4HE8 - chains J and N of the 7 polymer chains in the assembly; structure by X-ray diffraction, 3.30 A resolution.

# Chain J
Name: NADH-quinone oxidoreductase subunit 10
Source organism: Thermus thermophilus
Notes: EC 1.6.5.3
Reference sequence: Q56225 (NQO10_THET8); numbering as in UniProt (aligned over 1-176)
Sequence (176 residues; row label = number of the first residue in the row):
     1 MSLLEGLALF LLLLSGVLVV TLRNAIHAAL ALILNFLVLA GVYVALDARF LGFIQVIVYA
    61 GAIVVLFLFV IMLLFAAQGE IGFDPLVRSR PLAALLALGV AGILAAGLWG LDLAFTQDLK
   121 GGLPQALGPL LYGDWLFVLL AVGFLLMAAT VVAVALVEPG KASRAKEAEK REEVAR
Disordered / not traced: 161-176

# Chain N
Name: NADH-quinone oxidoreductase subunit 14
Source organism: Thermus thermophilus
Notes: EC 1.6.5.3
Reference sequence: Q56229 (NQO14_THET8); residue numbers follow UniProt; this construct covers 1-427
Sequence (427 residues; numbered 1 to 427; the number before each row is that of its first residue):
     1 MTLAILAVFS VALTLLGFVL PPQGVKRATL LGLALALASL LLTWGKPFAF GPYAVDGVSQ
    61 VFTLLALLGA LWTVGLVRSG RFEFYLLVLY AALGMHLLAS TRHLLLMLVA LEALSLPLYA
   121 LATWRRGQGL EAALKYFLLG ALAAAFFLYG AALFYGATGS LVLGAPGEGP LYALALGLLL
   181 VGLGFKAALA PFHFWTPDVY QGSPTPVVLF MATSVKAAAF AALLRVAAPP EALALLVALS
   241 VVVGNLAALA QKEAKRLLAY SSIAHAGYMA LALYTGNAQA LGFYLLTYVL ATGLAFAVLS
   301 QISPDRVPLE ALRGLYRKDP LLGLAFLVAM LSLLGLPPLA GFWGKYLAFA EAARAGAWGV
   361 LVLALVTSAV SAYYYLGLGL AVFARPEETP FRPGPPWARA AVVAAGVLLL ALGLLPGLVL
   421 PALAAGG

# Interface between chain J and chain N
Contacting residue pairs (39):
  Ile-103(J) / Leu-174(N)
  Leu-104(J) / Tyr-149(N)  hydrophobic
  Leu-104(J) / Leu-174(N)  hydrophobic
  Leu-104(J) / Leu-178(N)  hydrophobic
  Gly-107(J) / Leu-171(N)
  Gly-107(J) / Leu-174(N)
  Leu-108(J) / Leu-171(N)  hydrophobic
  Leu-111(J) / Leu-171(N)  hydrophobic
  Trp-135(J) / Leu-105(N)  hydrophobic
  Phe-137(J) / Leu-3(N)  hydrophobic
  Phe-137(J) / Pro-52(N)
  Phe-137(J) / Tyr-53(N)  hydrophobic
  Phe-137(J) / Leu-97(N)  hydrophobic
  Phe-137(J) / Leu-106(N)  hydrophobic
  Val-138(J) / Leu-105(N)  hydrophobic
  Val-138(J) / Leu-106(N)  hydrophobic
  Ala-141(J) / Leu-106(N)  hydrophobic
  Val-142(J) / Val-109(N)  hydrophobic
  Phe-144(J) / Ser-10(N)
  Phe-144(J) / Tyr-90(N)  hydrophobic
  Phe-144(J) / Leu-93(N)  hydrophobic
  Leu-145(J) / Val-109(N)
  Leu-145(J) / Glu-112(N)
  Leu-145(J) / Ala-113(N)
  Met-147(J) / Val-11(N)  hydrophobic
  Met-147(J) / Tyr-90(N)  hydrophobic
  Ala-148(J) / Tyr-90(N)  hydrophobic
  Val-151(J) / Thr-14(N)
  Val-151(J) / Leu-86(N)  hydrophobic
  Val-151(J) / Leu-87(N)  hydrophobic
  Val-151(J) / Tyr-90(N)
  Val-152(J) / Leu-87(N)  hydrophobic
  Val-152(J) / Leu-116(N)
  Val-152(J) / Pro-117(N)  hydrophobic
  Val-152(J) / Ala-120(N)  hydrophobic
  Ala-155(J) / Arg-81(N)  hydrogen bond (backbone-side chain)
  Ala-155(J) / Glu-83(N)
  Leu-156(J) / Ala-120(N)  hydrophobic
  Glu-158(J) / Arg-81(N)  salt bridge
Also at the interface, not in a pair above, chain J (22 interface residues in all): Val-100, Leu-113, Ala-149
Also at the interface, not in a pair above, chain N (31 interface residues in all): His-103, Phe-146, Leu-153, Gly-156, Leu-161, Glu-168

# In short
Chain J and chain N form an interface of 22 and 31 residues respectively, with 1 hydrogen bond and 1 salt
bridge. Polar contacts include Glu-158(J)/Arg-81(N) and Ala-155(J)/Arg-81(N).
Chain J is NADH-quinone oxidoreductase subunit 10 and chain N is NADH-quinone oxidoreductase subunit 14, both
from Thermus thermophilus; the structure, Crystal structure of the membrane domain of respiratory complex I
from Thermus thermophilus, was determined by X-ray diffraction together with 4HEA from the same study.
